8P2Y - chains A and C of the 4 polymer chains in the assembly; structure by electron microscopy, 3.46 A resolution.

== Chain A ==
Molecule: Processed angiotensin-converting enzyme 2
From: Homo sapiens
UniProt: Q9BYF1 (ACE2_HUMAN); the construct has insertions or renumbered stretches relative to UniProt, so the offset changes along the chain: -6 to 10 = UniProt 1-17; 18-805 = UniProt 18-805
Amino-acid sequence (812 residues; each row starts with the number of its first residue; numbers below 1 keep their minus sign (Met-6 is residue -6)):
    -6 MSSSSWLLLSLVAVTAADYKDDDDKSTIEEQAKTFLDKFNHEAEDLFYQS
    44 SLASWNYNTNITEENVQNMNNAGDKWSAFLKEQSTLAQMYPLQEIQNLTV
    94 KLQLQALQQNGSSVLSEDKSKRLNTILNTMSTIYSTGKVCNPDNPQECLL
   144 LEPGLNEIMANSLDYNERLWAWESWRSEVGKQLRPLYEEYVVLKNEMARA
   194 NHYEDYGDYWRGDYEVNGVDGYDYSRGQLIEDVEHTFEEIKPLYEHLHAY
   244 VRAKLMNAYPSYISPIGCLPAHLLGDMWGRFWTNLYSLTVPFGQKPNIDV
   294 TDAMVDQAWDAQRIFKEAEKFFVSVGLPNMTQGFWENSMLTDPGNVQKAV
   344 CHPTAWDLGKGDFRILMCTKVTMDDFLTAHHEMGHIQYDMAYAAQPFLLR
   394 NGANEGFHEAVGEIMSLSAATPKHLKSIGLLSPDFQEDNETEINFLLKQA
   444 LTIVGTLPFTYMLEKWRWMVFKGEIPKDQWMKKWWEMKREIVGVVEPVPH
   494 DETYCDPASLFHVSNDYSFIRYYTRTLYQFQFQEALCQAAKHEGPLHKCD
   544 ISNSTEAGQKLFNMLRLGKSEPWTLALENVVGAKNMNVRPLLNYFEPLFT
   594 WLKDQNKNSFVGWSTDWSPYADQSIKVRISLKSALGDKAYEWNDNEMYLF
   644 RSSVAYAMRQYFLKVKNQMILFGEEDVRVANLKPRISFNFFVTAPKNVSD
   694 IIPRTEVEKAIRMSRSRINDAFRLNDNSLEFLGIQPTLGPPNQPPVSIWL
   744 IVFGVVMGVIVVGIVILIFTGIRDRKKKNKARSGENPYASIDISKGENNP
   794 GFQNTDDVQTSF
Not modelled in the structure: -6 to 19, 769-805
Sequence notes: insertion (11-17); conflict Lys18 (Gln in Q9BYF1)
Cystine bridges: Cys133-Cys141, Cys344-Cys361, Cys530-Cys542
Covalently attached groups: N-acetylglucosamine (NAG) linked to Asn90, Asn103, Asn322, Asn432, Asn546, Asn690; 2-acetamido-2-deoxy-alpha-D-glucopyranose (NDG) linked to Thr730
Metal / ion sites: Zn2+: His374, His378, Glu402
Curated features (UniProtKB/Swiss-Prot):
  - region: Asp30 to Tyr41 (Interaction with SARS-CoV spike glycoprotein), Met82 to Pro84 (Interaction with SARS-CoV spike glycoprotein), Lys353 to Arg357 (Interaction with SARS-CoV spike glycoprotein), Arg652 to Lys659 (Essential for cleavage by ADAM17), Arg697 to Arg716 (Essential for cleavage by TMPRSS11D and TMPRSS2)
  - motif: Glu778 to Ile786 (LIR), Tyr781 to Asp785 (SH2-binding), Tyr781 to Ile784 (Endocytic sorting signal), Asn792 to Phe795 (PTB), Thr803 to Phe805 (PDZ-binding)
  - active site: Glu375 (Proton acceptor), His505 (Proton donor)
  - binding site (chloride): Arg169, Trp477, Lys481
  - binding site (substrate): Arg273, His345, Pro346, Tyr515
  - binding site (Zn(2+)): His374, His378, Glu402
  - modified residue: Tyr781 (Phosphotyrosine), Ser783 (Phosphoserine)
  - glycosylation (N-linked (GlcNAc...) asparagine): Asn53, Asn90, Asn103, Asn322, Asn432, Asn546, Asn690
  - cross-link: Lys788 (Glycyl lysine isopeptide (Lys-Gly) (interchain with G-Cter in ubiquitin))
Reported in the primary citation:
  - self-association interface (contacts with another copy of this molecule): Gln139, Gln175

== Chain C ==
Molecule: Sodium- and chloride-dependent transporter XTRP3
From: Homo sapiens
UniProt: Q9NP91 (S6A20_HUMAN); numbering as in UniProt (aligned over 1-592)
Amino-acid sequence (641 residues; each row starts with the number of its first residue):
     1 MEKARPLWANSLQFVFACISYAVGLGNVWRFPYLCQMYGGGSFLVPYIIM
    51 LIVEGMPLLYLELAVGQRMRQGSIGAWRTISPYLSGVGVASVVVSFFLSM
   101 YYNVINAWAFWYLFHSFQDPLPWSVCPLNGNHTGYDEECEKASSTQYFWY
   151 RKTLNISPSLQENGGVQWEPALCLLLAWLVVYLCILRGTESTGKVVYFTA
   201 SLPYCVLIIYLIRGLTLHGATNGLMYMFTPKIEQLANPKAWINAATQIFF
   251 SLGLGFGSLIAFASYNEPSNNCQKHAIIVSLINSFTSIFASIVTFSIYGF
   301 KATFNYENCLKKVSLLLTNTFDLEDGFLTASNLEQVKGYLASAYPSKYSE
   351 MFPQIKNCSLESELDTAVQGTGLAFIVYTEAIKNMEVSQLWSVLYFFMLL
   401 MLGIGSMLGNTAAILTPLTDSKIISSHLPKEAISGLVCLVNCAIGMVFTM
   451 EAGNYWFDIFNDYAATLSLLLIVLVETIAVCYVYGLRRFESDLKAMTGRA
   501 VSWYWKVMWAGVSPLLIVSLFVFYLSDYILTGTLKYQAWDASQGQLVTKD
   551 YPAYALAVIGLLVASSTMCIPLAALGTFVQRRLKRGDADPVAAENLYFQS
   601 HHHHHHHHHHGSAWSHPQFEKGGGSGGGSGGSAWSHPQFEK
Not modelled in the structure: 1-10, 583-641
Sequence notes: expression tag (593-641)
Cystine bridges: Cys126-Cys139, Cys309-Cys358
Covalently attached groups: N-acetylglucosamine (NAG) linked to Asn131, Asn357
Curated features (UniProtKB/Swiss-Prot):
  - glycosylation (N-linked (GlcNAc...) asparagine): Asn131, Asn357
  - natural variant: Thr199 (T199M: Common variant that contributes to hyperglycinuria and iminoglycinuria in patients carrying variants in SLC36A2, SLC6A19 or SLC6A18)
Reported in the primary citation:
  - specificity-determining residues: Gly253, Asn410
  - specificity-determining residues: Tyr21, Ala22, Ser406 (proposed by the authors, not directly observed)
  - mutagenesis - V196F: decreased catalytic activity

== Chain A / chain C interface ==
Pairs across the interface (35; chain A residue first):
  Arg621(A) with Asn319(C), hydrogen bond
  Ser623(A) with Asp325(C)
  Leu624(A) with Asp325(C), hydrogen bond (backbone-side chain)
  Lys625(A) with Asp325(C), hydrogen bond (backbone-side chain)
  Ser626(A) with Asp325(C), hydrogen bond (backbone-side chain)
  Lys676(A) with Asp322(C)
  Pro677(A) with Glu324(C)
  Arg678(A) with Thr318(C); Asn319(C), hydrogen bond; Leu323(C)
  Pro729(A) with Thr133(C)
  Thr730(A) with His132(C); Thr133(C)
  Leu731(A) with Leu128(C), hydrophobic; His132(C), hydrogen bond (backbone-backbone); Tyr135(C)
  Gly732(A) with Leu128(C); His132(C)
  Pro733(A) with His132(C)
  Pro734(A) with Leu128(C)
  Ile741(A) with Phe117(C); Gln118(C)
  Trp742(A) with Phe114(C); His115(C); Glu169(C)
  Val745(A) with Phe117(C), hydrophobic
  Phe746(A) with Phe114(C), hydrophobic; Leu172(C); Leu176(C), hydrophobic
  Met750(A) with Leu176(C), hydrophobic
  Ile753(A) with Leu183(C)
  Ile757(A) with Leu179(C); Leu183(C), hydrophobic
  Leu760(A) with Arg187(C)
  Ile761(A) with Leu186(C), hydrophobic
Other interface residues (no listed pair), chain A (27 interface residues in all): Gln728, Val749, Val754, Gly756
Other interface residues (no listed pair), chain C (29 interface residues in all): Trp111, Asn131, Gly134, Cys173, Val180, Tyr182, Leu315, Gly326

== Summary ==
Chain A and chain C form an interface of 27 and 29 residues respectively; the contacts include 6 hydrogen
bonds. Among the polar pairs are Arg621(A)-Asn319(C), Leu624(A)-Asp325(C) and Lys625(A)-Asp325(C). Covalently
linked 2-acetamido-2-deoxy-alpha-D-glucopyranose: at Thr730(A). The paper reports that V196F of chain C
reduces catalytic activity; specificity determinants Gly253(C), Asn410(C) and Tyr21(C) among others.
Here chain A is Processed angiotensin-converting enzyme 2 and chain C is Sodium- and chloride-dependent
transporter XTRP3, both from Homo sapiens. Entry 8P2Y (Structure of human SIT1:ACE2 complex (closed PD
conformation)) was determined by electron microscopy together with 8P2W, 8P2X, 8P2Z, 8P30 and 8P31 from the
same study.
